PDB entry 4ZIH | X-ray diffraction, 2.50 A resolution | chains A and B

== Chain A ==
Name: Apoptosis regulator BAX
From: Homo sapiens
Reference sequence: Q07812 (BAX_HUMAN); residues 1-164 here = UniProt positions 1-164
Amino-acid sequence (167 residues; row label = number of the first residue in the row):
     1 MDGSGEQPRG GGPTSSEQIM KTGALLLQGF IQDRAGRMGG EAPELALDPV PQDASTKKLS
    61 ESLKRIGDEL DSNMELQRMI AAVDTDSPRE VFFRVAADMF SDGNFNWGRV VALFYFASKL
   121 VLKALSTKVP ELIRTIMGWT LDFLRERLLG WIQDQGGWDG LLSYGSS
Not modelled in the structure: 1-9, 38-47, 165-167
Construct notes: engineered mutation Ser-62 (Cys in Q07812), Ser-126 (Cys in Q07812); expression tag (165-167)
UniProt features mapped onto this chain:
  - motif: Leu-59 to Asn-73 (BH3), Asp-98 to Ser-118 (BH1)
  - modified residue: Met-1 (N-acetylmethionine)
  - cross-link: Lys-128 (Glycyl lysine isopeptide (Lys-Gly) (interchain with G-Cter in ubiquitin))
  - natural variant: Gly-11 (G11E: In a plasmacytoma cell line), Gly-67 (G67R: In a T-cell acute lymphoblastic leukemia cell line), Gly-108 (G108V: In a Burkitt lymphoma)
  - mutagenesis: Lys-21 (K21E: Reduces interaction with BCL2L11, homooligomerization and triggering of apoptosis), Met-74 (M74D/E: Strongly reduced interaction with MCL1, BCL2, BCL2L1 and BCL2L2. No effect on cytochrome c release and subsequent apoptosis triggered by etoposide), Lys-128 (K128R: Partial loss of polyubiquitination)

== Chain B ==
Name: Bcl-2-like protein 11
Notes: fragment: BH3 motif
Reference sequence: O43521 (B2L11_HUMAN), isoform O43521-12; residues 141-160 here = UniProt positions 141-160
Amino-acid sequence (20 residues; numbered 141 to 160; the number before each row is that of its first residue):
   141 DMRPEIWIAQ ELRRIGDEFN
Not modelled in the structure: 141-143, 160
UniProt features mapped onto this chain:
  - motif: Ile-148 to Asn-160 (BH3)
  - mutagenesis: Gly-156 (G156A: Retains the ability to induce apoptosis. Abolishes interaction with BAX; in isoform Bim-alpha3 and isoform BimS. No effect on interaction with BCL2; G156E: Abolishes induction of apoptosis ...), Asn-160 (N160A: Retains the ability to induce apoptosis. Abolishes interaction with BCL2; in isoform Bim-alpha3 and isoform BimS. No effect on interaction with BAX)

== Interface between chain A and chain B ==
Residue-residue contacts - 30 pairs, chain A then chain B:
  Leu-70(A) / Ile-155(B)  hydrophobic
  Asn-73(A) / Glu-151(B)  hydrogen bond
  Asn-73(A) / Ile-155(B)
  Glu-75(A) / Trp-147(B)
  Leu-76(A) / Trp-147(B)  hydrophobic
  Leu-76(A) / Glu-151(B)
  Met-79(A) / Trp-147(B)  hydrophobic
  Met-79(A) / Ile-148(B)
  Ile-80(A) / Ile-148(B)  hydrophobic
  Val-83(A) / Ile-148(B)  hydrophobic
  Arg-94(A) / Ile-146(B)
  Val-95(A) / Glu-145(B)
  Val-95(A) / Ala-149(B)
  Asp-98(A) / Ile-146(B)
  Asp-98(A) / Ala-149(B)
  Asp-98(A) / Arg-153(B)  hydrogen bond (backbone-side chain)
  Met-99(A) / Ala-149(B)
  Met-99(A) / Leu-152(B)  hydrophobic
  Met-99(A) / Arg-153(B)  hydrogen bond (backbone-side chain)
  Ser-101(A) / Arg-153(B)  hydrogen bond
  Asp-102(A) / Arg-153(B)
  Asn-106(A) / Gly-156(B)
  Asn-106(A) / Asp-157(B)  hydrogen bond
  Gly-108(A) / Gly-156(B)
  Arg-109(A) / Arg-153(B)
  Arg-109(A) / Gly-156(B)
  Arg-109(A) / Asp-157(B)  salt bridge
  Ala-112(A) / Leu-152(B)
  Phe-116(A) / Ile-148(B)  hydrophobic
  Phe-116(A) / Leu-152(B)  hydrophobic
Other interface residues (no listed pair), chain A (19 interface residues in all): Tyr-115
Other interface residues (no listed pair), chain B (14 interface residues in all): Pro-144, Gln-150, Arg-154
Interface features reported in the paper:
  - hot spots on chain B (mutagenesis) - E145A, E145D, E145K (40-fold), R153A: decreased binding to BaxDeltaC21
  - hot spots on chain B (mutagenesis) - P144A/E145A (3-fold): decreased binding to BaxDeltaC

== Summary ==
19 residues of chain A and 14 residues of chain B are in contact; the contacts include 5 hydrogen bonds and 1
salt bridge. Polar contacts include Arg-109(A)/Asp-157(B), Asn-73(A)/Glu-151(B) and Asp-98(A)/Arg-153(B). From
the paper: E145A, E145D and E145K of chain B, among others, reduce binding to BaxDeltaC21; P144A/E145A of
chain B reduce binding to BaxDeltaC.
Chain A is Apoptosis regulator BAX (Homo sapiens) and chain B is Bcl-2-like protein 11; the structure, Crystal
Structure of core/latch dimer of Bax in complex with BimBH3mini, was determined by X-ray diffraction,
deposited together with 4ZIE, 4ZIF, 4ZIG and 4ZII.
